5EUY - chains A and C of the 4 polymer chains in the assembly; structure by X-ray diffraction, 2.06 A resolution.

# Chain A (and C)
Molecule: Aldehyde dehydrogenase
Organism: Pyrobaculum sp. 1860
Notes: chain C of this document is another copy of the same molecule, construct and numbering; everything in this record applies to it too
Reference sequence: G7VCG0 (G7VCG0_9CREN); numbering as in UniProt (aligned over 1-491)
Amino-acid sequence (491 residues; row label = number of the first residue in the row):
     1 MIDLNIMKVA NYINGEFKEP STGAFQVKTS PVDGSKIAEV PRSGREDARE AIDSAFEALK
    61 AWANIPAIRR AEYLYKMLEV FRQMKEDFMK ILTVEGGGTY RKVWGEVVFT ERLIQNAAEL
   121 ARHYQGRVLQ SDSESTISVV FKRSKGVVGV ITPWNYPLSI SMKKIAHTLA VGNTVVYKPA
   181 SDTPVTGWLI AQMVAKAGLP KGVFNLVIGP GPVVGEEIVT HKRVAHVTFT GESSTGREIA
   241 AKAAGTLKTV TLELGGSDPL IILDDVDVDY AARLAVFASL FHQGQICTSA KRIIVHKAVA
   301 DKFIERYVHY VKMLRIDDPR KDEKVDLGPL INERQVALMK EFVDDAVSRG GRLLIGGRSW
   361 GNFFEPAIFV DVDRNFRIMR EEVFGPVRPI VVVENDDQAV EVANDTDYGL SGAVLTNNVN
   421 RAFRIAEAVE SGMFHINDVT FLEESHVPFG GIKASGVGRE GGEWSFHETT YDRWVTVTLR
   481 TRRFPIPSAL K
Disordered / not traced: 1-6
Residues lining bound ligands: NADP (NAP; NADP nicotinamide-adenine-dinucleotide phosphate): I151, T152, P153, W154, K178, P179, A180, S181, D182, G209, P210, G211, P212, G215, E216, V219, F229, T230, G231, E232, T235, E238, I239, L254, G255, C287, I331, N332, R334, Q335, E382, F384
From the paper describing this entry:
  - conformationally variable residues (side-chain flip): E253, L254
  - contacts within the chain: E216-E238 (water-mediated contact), E253-F449, E253-E460 (hydrogen bond)
  - binding site for NADP: K178, S181, G211, E216, T235, E238
  - catalytic residues: E253, C287 (citing earlier work)

# Interface between chain A and chain C
Residue-residue contacts (31):
  I68(A) with R112(C)
  R69(A) with R112(C)
  Y75(A) with Y75(C), hydrogen bond; Q115(C); E119(C), hydrogen bond
  R112(A) with R69(C)
  N116(A) with R122(C), hydrogen bond; H123(C)
  E119(A) with Y75(C), hydrogen bond; E119(C); R122(C), salt bridge; H123(C), salt bridge
  L120(A) with H123(C)
  R122(A) with N116(C), hydrogen bond; E119(C), salt bridge; S445(C), hydrogen bond; H446(C), hydrogen bond
  H123(A) with N116(C); E119(C), salt bridge; L120(C)
  Q125(A) with E463(C), hydrogen bond
  I137(A) with F423(C), hydrophobic
  N420(A) with L479(C)
  F423(A) with I137(C), hydrophobic; V477(C), hydrophobic; L479(C), hydrophobic
  S445(A) with R122(C), hydrogen bond
  H446(A) with R122(C), hydrogen bond
  V477(A) with F423(C), hydrophobic
  L479(A) with N420(C); F423(C), hydrophobic
Interface residues without a listed pair, chain A (23 interface residues in all): Q115, A118, V419, E463, W464, T478
Interface residues without a listed pair, chain C (24 interface residues in all): I68, A118, Q125, V419, R424, W464, T478

# Summary
Chain A and chain C form an interface of 23 and 24 residues respectively; the contacts include 10 hydrogen
bonds and 4 salt bridges. Polar contacts include E119(A)-R122(C), E119(A)-H123(C) and Y75(A)-Y75(C). Chain A
binds NADP. From the paper: catalytic residues E253(A) and C287(A); a binding site for NADP at K178(A),
S181(A) and G211(A) among others.
Both chains are Aldehyde dehydrogenase (Pyrobaculum sp. 1860). Entry 5EUY (Thermostable aldehyde dehydrogenase
from Pyrobaculum sp.1860 complexed with NADP+) was determined by X-ray diffraction, deposited together with
5F2C, 5EXF, 5EEB and 5EK6.
